PDB entry 4YVJ | X-ray diffraction, 2.90 A resolution | chains B and C of the 3 polymer chains in the assembly

# Chain B
Name: tRNA (guanine-N(1)-)-methyltransferase
Organism: Haemophilus influenzae (strain ATCC 51907 / DSM 11121 / KW20 / Rd)
Notes: EC 2.1.1.228
Reference sequence: P43912 (TRMD_HAEIN); numbering as in UniProt (aligned over 1-246)
Sequence (266 residues; each row starts with the number of its first residue; numbers below 1 keep their minus sign (Met-19 is residue -19)):
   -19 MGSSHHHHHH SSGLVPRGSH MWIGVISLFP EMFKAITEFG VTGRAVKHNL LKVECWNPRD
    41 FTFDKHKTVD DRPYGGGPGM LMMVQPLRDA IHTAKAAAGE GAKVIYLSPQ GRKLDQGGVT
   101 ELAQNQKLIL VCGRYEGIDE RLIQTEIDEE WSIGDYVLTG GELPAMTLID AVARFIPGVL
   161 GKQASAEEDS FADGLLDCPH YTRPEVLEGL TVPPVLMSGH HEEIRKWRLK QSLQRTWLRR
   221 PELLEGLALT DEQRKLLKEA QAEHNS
Not modelled in the structure: -19 to -3
Differences from the reference sequence: expression tag (-19 to 0)
Residues lining bound ligands:
  - sinefungin (SFG), molecule 1: Tyr86, Leu87, Ser88, Pro89, Gln90, Cys112, Gly113, Arg114, Tyr115, Glu116, Gly117, Trp131, Ser132, Ile133, Gly134, Tyr136, Val137, Leu138, Thr139, Gly140, Gly141, Pro144
  - sinefungin (SFG), molecule 2: Glu168, Asp169, Ser170, Asp177, His180
UniProt features mapped onto this chain:
  - active site: Asp169 (Proton acceptor)
  - binding site (S-adenosyl-L-methionine): Tyr86, Gly113, Ile133 to Leu138
From the paper describing this entry:
  - binding site for tRNA (chain C): Gly59
  - catalytic residues: Arg154, Asp169 (proposed by the authors, not directly observed)
  - mutagenesis - R154A, D169A (4,100-fold): abolished catalytic activity with tRNA (chain C)
  - mutagenesis - S165A: decreased catalytic activity with tRNA (chain C)

# Chain C
Molecule: tRNA
Sequence (74 nucleotides; each row starts with the number of its first residue; note: 2 numbers in that range are skipped by the numbering (no residue carries them; nothing is unmodelled there)):
     1 UGGGAGGUCG UCUAAC
    18 GGUAGGACGG CGGACUCUUG AUCCGCUGG
    48 UGGAGGUUCG AGUCCUCCCC UCCCAGCCA
Not modelled in the structure: 74-76
Differences from the reference sequence: engineered mutation U36 (G419304 in 12057205)

# Chain B / chain C interface
Residue-residue contacts - 24 pairs, chain B then chain C:
  Glu18(B) - U35(C)  base contact
  Gly20(B) - U35(C)  hydrogen bond to the base
  Val21(B) - G37(C)  base contact
  Arg24(B) - U35(C)  hydrogen bond to the base
  Arg24(B) - U36(C)  phosphate contact
  Arg24(B) - G37(C)  salt bridge to the phosphate
  Arg154(B) - G37(C)  base contact
  Leu160(B) - G37(C)  hydrogen bond to the sugar
  Lys162(B) - A38(C)  sugar contact
  Glu167(B) - G37(C)  hydrogen bond to the sugar
  Glu167(B) - A38(C)  phosphate contact
  Glu168(B) - G37(C)  hydrogen bond to the base
  Asp169(B) - G37(C)  hydrogen bond to the base
  Arg183(B) - G27(C)  salt bridge to the phosphate
  Arg183(B) - C28(C)  salt bridge to the phosphate
  Glu185(B) - C28(C)  phosphate contact
  Ser198(B) - G10(C)  hydrogen bond to the sugar
  Gly199(B) - G10(C)  hydrogen bond to the base
  Gly199(B) - U11(C)  sugar contact
  Gly199(B) - G26(C)  sugar contact
  His200(B) - U11(C)  sugar contact
  His201(B) - G10(C)  hydrogen bond to the base
  His201(B) - U11(C)  hydrogen bond to the base
  His201(B) - C25(C)  hydrogen bond to the base
Other interface residues (no listed pair), chain B (21 interface residues in all): Phe19, Gly23, Gly161, Leu196, Met197
Other interface residues (no listed pair), chain C (11 interface residues in all): U39

# Overview
21 residues of chain B and 11 residues of chain C are in contact; the contacts include 11 hydrogen bonds and 3
salt bridges. Polar contacts include Gly20(B)-U35(C), Arg24(B)-U35(C) and Glu168(B)-G37(C). Bound to chain B:
sinefungin. From the paper: catalytic residues Arg154(B) and Asp169(B); R154A and D169A of chain B abolish
catalytic activity with tRNA (chain C).
Chain B is tRNA (guanine-N(1)-)-methyltransferase (Haemophilus influenzae (strain ATCC 51907 / DSM 11121 /
KW20 / Rd)) and chain C is tRNA; the structure, Crystal Structure of H. influenzae TrmD in complex with
sinefungin and tRNA variant (G36U), was determined by X-ray diffraction, deposited together with 4YVG, 4YVH,
4YVI and 4YVK.
